PDB entry 4JQY | X-ray diffraction, 2.50 A resolution | chains A and B

[Chain A (and B)]
Molecule: Procaspase-3
From: Homo sapiens
Notes: EC 3.4.22.56; fragment: protease domain; chain B of this document is another copy of the same molecule, construct and numbering; everything in this record applies to it too
Reference sequence: P42574 (CASP3_HUMAN); numbering as in UniProt (aligned over 34-277)
Amino-acid sequence (247 residues; each row starts with the number of its first residue):
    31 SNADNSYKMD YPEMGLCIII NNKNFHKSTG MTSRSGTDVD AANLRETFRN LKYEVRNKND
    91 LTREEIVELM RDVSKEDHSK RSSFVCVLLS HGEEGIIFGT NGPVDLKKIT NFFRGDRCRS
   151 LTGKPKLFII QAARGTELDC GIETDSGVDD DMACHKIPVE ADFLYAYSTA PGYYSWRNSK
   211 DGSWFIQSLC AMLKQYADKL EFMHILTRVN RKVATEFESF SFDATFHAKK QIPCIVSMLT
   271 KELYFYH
Unresolved in the structure: 31, 54-64, 165-185, 201-210, 251-260 (chain B: 31, 57-66, 165-185, 252-260, 277)
Differences from the reference sequence: expression tag (31-33); engineered mutation A163 (Cys in P42574)
Curated features (UniProtKB/Swiss-Prot):
  - active site: H121
  - modified residue: R207 (Microbial infection: ADP-riboxanated arginine)
  - mutagenesis: D175 (D175A: In P3-D3A mutant; abolished cleavage and activation, leading to prevent thiol protease activity; when associated with A-9 and A-28), R207 (R207A: Abolished ADP-riboxanation by C.violaceum CopC)
Reported in the primary citation:
  - conformationally variable residues (loop rearrangement, order/disorder transition, side-chain flip): R64, H121, G122, I126, L136, Y197
  - catalytic residues: H121, G122 (citing earlier work)
  - contacts within the chain: I126-Y197, I126-L136

[How chain A and chain B interact]
Residue-residue contacts (48):
  D34(A) - R241(B)  salt bridge
  N35(A) - R238(B)  hydrogen bond
  N35(A) - R241(B)  hydrogen bond
  I187(A) - Y197(B)
  V189(A) - I262(B)
  A191(A) - I262(B)  hydrophobic
  E231(A) - H234(B)
  M233(A) - M233(B)  hydrophobic
  H234(A) - H234(B)  hydrogen bond
  H234(A) - E272(B)  salt bridge
  T237(A) - L269(B)
  T237(A) - T270(B)
  T237(A) - K271(B)
  R238(A) - N35(B)  hydrogen bond
  N240(A) - S267(B)
  N240(A) - M268(B)
  N240(A) - L269(B)  hydrogen bond (side chain-backbone)
  R241(A) - D34(B)  salt bridge
  R241(A) - T270(B)
  R241(A) - K271(B)
  Q261(A) - V189(B)
  I262(A) - V189(B)
  I262(A) - A191(B)  hydrophobic
  I262(A) - M268(B)
  I262(A) - T270(B)
  P263(A) - M268(B)
  C264(A) - V266(B)  hydrophobic
  C264(A) - M268(B)  hydrophobic
  I265(A) - I265(B)
  I265(A) - V266(B)
  I265(A) - S267(B)  hydrogen bond (backbone-backbone)
  V266(A) - C264(B)  hydrophobic
  V266(A) - I265(B)
  S267(A) - N240(B)  hydrogen bond (backbone-side chain)
  S267(A) - C264(B)
  S267(A) - I265(B)  hydrogen bond (backbone-backbone)
  M268(A) - N240(B)
  M268(A) - I262(B)
  M268(A) - P263(B)
  M268(A) - C264(B)  hydrophobic
  L269(A) - T237(B)
  L269(A) - N240(B)  hydrogen bond (backbone-side chain)
  T270(A) - T237(B)
  T270(A) - R241(B)
  T270(A) - I262(B)
  K271(A) - T237(B)
  K271(A) - R241(B)
  E272(A) - H234(B)  salt bridge
Also at the interface, not in a pair above, chain A (26 interface residues in all): E190, Y274
Also at the interface, not in a pair above, chain B (26 interface residues in all): E190, E231, A244, Y274

[Overview]
Chain A and chain B each contribute 26 residues to their interface; the contacts include 9 hydrogen bonds and
4 salt bridges. Among the polar pairs are D34(A)-R241(B), H234(A)-E272(B) and N35(A)-R238(B). From the paper:
catalytic residues H121(A) and G122(A); conformational variability at R64(A), H121(A) and G122(A) among
others.
Both chains are Procaspase-3 (Homo sapiens). Entry 4JQY (Human procaspase-3, crystal form 1) was determined by
X-ray diffraction, deposited together with 4JQZ, 4JR0, 4JR1 and 4JR2.
